6AA1 - chains A and B; structure by X-ray diffraction, 1.86 A resolution.

[Chain A (and B)]
Molecule: Putative amino acid-binding periplasmic ABC transporter protein
From: Liberibacter asiaticus (strain psy62)
Notes: chain B of this document is another copy of the same molecule, construct and numbering; everything in this record applies to it too
Reference sequence: C6XGT2 (C6XGT2_LIBAP); residues 2-241 here correspond to UniProt positions 35-274 (UniProt number = residue number + 33)
Amino-acid sequence (241 residues; each row starts with the number of its first residue):
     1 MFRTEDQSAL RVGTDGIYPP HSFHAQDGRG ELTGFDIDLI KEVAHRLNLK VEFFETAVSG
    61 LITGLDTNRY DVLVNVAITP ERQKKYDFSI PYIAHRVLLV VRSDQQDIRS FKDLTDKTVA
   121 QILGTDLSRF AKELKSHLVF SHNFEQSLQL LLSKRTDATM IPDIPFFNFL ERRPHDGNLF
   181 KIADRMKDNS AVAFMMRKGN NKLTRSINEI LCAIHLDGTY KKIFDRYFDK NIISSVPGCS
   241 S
Not modelled in the structure: 1-7
Construct notes: initiating methionine (1)
Disulfide bonds: Cys212-Cys239

[Interface between chain A and chain B]
Pairs across the interface - 64 pairs, chain A then chain B:
  Ile78(A) - Cys212(B)  hydrophobic
  Ile78(A) - Cys239(B)
  Ile78(A) - Ser240(B)  hydrogen bond (backbone-backbone)
  Thr79(A) - Ser240(B)
  Pro80(A) - Cys212(B)
  Pro80(A) - Leu216(B)  hydrophobic
  Pro80(A) - Ser240(B)
  Gln83(A) - Arg205(B)  hydrogen bond (backbone-side chain)
  Gln83(A) - Asn208(B)  hydrogen bond (side chain-backbone)
  Gln83(A) - Glu209(B)
  Gln83(A) - Cys212(B)  hydrogen bond
  Lys84(A) - Glu209(B)
  Tyr86(A) - Arg205(B)  hydrogen bond (backbone-side chain)
  Asp87(A) - Arg205(B)  salt bridge
  Ile90(A) - Ile78(B)  hydrophobic
  Ile90(A) - Pro91(B)
  Pro91(A) - Ile90(B)
  Pro91(A) - Pro91(B)
  Ala94(A) - Pro237(B)  hydrophobic
  Asp126(A) - Ser241(B)
  Asp188(A) - Gly238(B)
  Asn189(A) - Pro237(B)
  Asn189(A) - Gly238(B)  hydrogen bond (backbone-backbone)
  Asn189(A) - Cys239(B)
  Ser190(A) - Gly238(B)
  Ser190(A) - Cys239(B)  hydrogen bond (side chain-backbone)
  Ser190(A) - Ser240(B)  hydrogen bond
  Ala191(A) - Pro237(B)
  Ala191(A) - Gly238(B)  hydrogen bond (backbone-backbone)
  Lys198(A) - Arg205(B)
  Asn201(A) - Asn201(B)
  Arg205(A) - Gln83(B)  hydrogen bond (side chain-backbone)
  Arg205(A) - Lys84(B)  hydrogen bond (side chain-backbone)
  Arg205(A) - Tyr86(B)
  Arg205(A) - Asp87(B)  salt bridge
  Arg205(A) - Lys198(B)
  Arg205(A) - Gly199(B)
  Arg205(A) - Asn201(B)  hydrogen bond
  Asn208(A) - Gln83(B)  hydrogen bond (backbone-side chain)
  Glu209(A) - Pro80(B)
  Glu209(A) - Gln83(B)
  Glu209(A) - Lys84(B)
  Cys212(A) - Ile78(B)  hydrophobic
  Cys212(A) - Thr79(B)
  Cys212(A) - Pro80(B)
  Cys212(A) - Gln83(B)  hydrogen bond
  His215(A) - Asp188(B)
  Leu216(A) - Pro80(B)  hydrophobic
  Pro237(A) - Ala94(B)  hydrophobic
  Pro237(A) - Asn189(B)
  Pro237(A) - Ala191(B)
  Gly238(A) - Asn189(B)  hydrogen bond (backbone-backbone)
  Gly238(A) - Ser190(B)
  Gly238(A) - Ala191(B)  hydrogen bond (backbone-backbone)
  Cys239(A) - Ile78(B)
  Cys239(A) - Asn189(B)
  Cys239(A) - Ser190(B)
  Ser240(A) - Ile78(B)  hydrogen bond (backbone-backbone)
  Ser240(A) - Thr79(B)
  Ser240(A) - Pro80(B)
  Ser240(A) - Ser190(B)  hydrogen bond
  Ser241(A) - Thr79(B)
  Ser241(A) - Asp126(B)  hydrogen bond
  Ser241(A) - Arg129(B)  hydrogen bond
Also at the interface, not in a pair above, chain A (32 interface residues in all): Ala77, Arg129, Ala213, Val236
Also at the interface, not in a pair above, chain B (32 interface residues in all): Ala77, His215, Val236

[In short]
Chain A and chain B each contribute 32 residues to their interface; the contacts include 20 hydrogen bonds and
2 salt bridges. Polar pairs include Asp87(A)-Arg205(B), Gln83(A)-Arg205(B) and Gln83(A)-Asn208(B).
Both chains are Putative amino acid-binding periplasmic ABC transporter protein (Liberibacter asiaticus
(strain psy62)). Entry 6AA1 (Crystal structure of putative amino acid binding periplasmic ABC transporter
protein from Candidatus Liberibacter asiaticus bound ...) was determined by X-ray diffraction together with
6A80, 6A8S and 6AAL from the same study.
